1LB6 - chains A and B; structure by X-ray diffraction, 1.80 A resolution.

== Chain A ==
Protein: TNF receptor-associated factor 6
Source organism: Homo sapiens
UniProt: Q9Y4K3 (TRAF6_HUMAN); residues 347-504 here = UniProt positions 347-504
Chain sequence (160 residues; row label = number of the first residue in the row):
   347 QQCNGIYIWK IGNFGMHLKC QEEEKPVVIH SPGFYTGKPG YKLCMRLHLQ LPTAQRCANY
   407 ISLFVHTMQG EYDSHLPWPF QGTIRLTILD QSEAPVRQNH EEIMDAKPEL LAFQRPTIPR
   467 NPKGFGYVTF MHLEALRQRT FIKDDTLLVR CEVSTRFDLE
Unresolved in the structure: 502-506
Construct notes: cloning artifact (505-506)
Curated features (UniProtKB/Swiss-Prot):
  - cross-link: K453 (Glycyl lysine isopeptide (Lys-Gly) (interchain with G-Cter in SUMO))
  - mutagenesis: K453 (K453R: Loss of SUMO1-modification and c-myb-mediated transcriptional repressive activation)
What the authors report for this chain:
  - specificity-determining residues: F471, Y473

== Chain B ==
Protein: CD40 antigen
Source organism: Homo sapiens
UniProt: P25942 (TNR5_HUMAN); residues 601-609 here correspond to UniProt positions 230-238 (UniProt number = residue number - 371)
Chain sequence (9 residues; each row starts with the number of its first residue):
   601 KQEPQEIDF
Construct notes: conflict D608 (Asn237 in P25942)

== How chain A and chain B interact ==
Contacting residue pairs - 30 pairs, chain A then chain B:
  R392(A) - F609(B)
  F410(A) - Q605(B)
  F410(A) - I607(B)  hydrophobic
  H412(A) - F609(B)
  E448(A) - Q602(B)  hydrogen bond
  M450(A) - P604(B)  hydrophobic
  L456(A) - E606(B)
  L457(A) - E606(B)  hydrogen bond (backbone-side chain)
  A458(A) - E606(B)  hydrogen bond (backbone-side chain)
  P468(A) - I607(B)
  P468(A) - D608(B)
  P468(A) - F609(B)  hydrogen bond (backbone-backbone)
  K469(A) - E606(B)
  K469(A) - I607(B)
  K469(A) - D608(B)  salt bridge
  G470(A) - Q605(B)
  G470(A) - E606(B)
  G470(A) - I607(B)  hydrogen bond (backbone-backbone)
  G470(A) - F609(B)
  F471(A) - P604(B)  hydrophobic
  F471(A) - Q605(B)
  F471(A) - E606(B)
  G472(A) - P604(B)
  G472(A) - Q605(B)  hydrogen bond (backbone-backbone)
  Y473(A) - Q602(B)
  Y473(A) - E603(B)
  Y473(A) - P604(B)
  V474(A) - Q605(B)
  V474(A) - I607(B)  hydrophobic
  T475(A) - Q602(B)  hydrogen bond
Also at the interface, not in a pair above, chain A (18 interface residues in all): H394, F476
Interface features reported in the paper:
  - residue pairs: L457(A)-E606(B) (hydrogen bond), A458(A)-E606(B) (hydrogen bond), K469(A)-E606(B)
  - interface residues, chain A: P468(A), F471(A), Y473(A)
  - hot spots on chain A (mutagenesis) - R392A, F471A, Y473A: abolished binding to CD40 antigen (chain B)
  - interface residues, chain B: Q605(B), F609(B)

== Overview ==
18 residues of chain A and 8 residues of chain B are in contact, with 7 hydrogen bonds and 1 salt bridge.
Among the polar pairs are K469(A)-D608(B), E448(A)-Q602(B) and L457(A)-E606(B). The authors report hydrogen
bonds between L457(A) and E606(B) and A458(A) and E606(B); a contact between K469(A) and E606(B). The paper
reports that R392A, F471A and Y473A of chain A abolish binding to CD40 antigen (chain B); interface residues
P468(A), F471(A) and Q605(B) among others.
Here chain A is TNF receptor-associated factor 6 and chain B is CD40 antigen, both from Homo sapiens. Entry
1LB6 (TRAF6-CD40 Complex) was determined by X-ray diffraction, deposited together with 1LB4 and 1LB5.
